9MQA - chains C and E of the 12 polymer chains in the assembly; structure by electron microscopy, 3.22 A resolution.

Chain C (and E):
Protein: Hemagglutinin HA1 chain
Source organism: Influenza A virus
Notes: chain E of this document is another copy of the same molecule, construct and numbering; everything in this record applies to it too
UniProt: A0AAX6NN08 (A0AAX6NN08_9INFA); the construct lacks a stretch of the UniProt sequence, so the offset changes along the chain: -5 to 53 = UniProt 1-59; 54-80 = UniProt 61-87; 81-92 = UniProt 89-100; 93-121 = UniProt 102-130; 3 more segments
Sequence (342 residues; numbered -5 to 329 plus 7 insertion-coded residues; the number before each row is that of its first residue; a row labelled like 121A-121B holds insertion residues (121A, then the next letters in order); numbers below 1 keep their minus sign (Met-5 is residue -5)):
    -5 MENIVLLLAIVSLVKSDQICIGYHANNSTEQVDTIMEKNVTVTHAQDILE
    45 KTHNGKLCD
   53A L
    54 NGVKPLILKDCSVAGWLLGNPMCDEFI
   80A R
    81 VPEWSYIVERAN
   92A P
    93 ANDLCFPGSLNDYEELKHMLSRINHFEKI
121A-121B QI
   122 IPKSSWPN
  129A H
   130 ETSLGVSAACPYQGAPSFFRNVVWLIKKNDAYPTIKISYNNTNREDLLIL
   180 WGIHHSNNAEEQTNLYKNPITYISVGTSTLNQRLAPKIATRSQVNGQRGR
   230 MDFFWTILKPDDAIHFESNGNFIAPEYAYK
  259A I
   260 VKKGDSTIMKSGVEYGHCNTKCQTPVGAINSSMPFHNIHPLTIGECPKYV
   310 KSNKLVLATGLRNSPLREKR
Disordered / not traced: -5 to 13, 322-329 (chain E: -5 to 12, 322-329)
Construct notes: conflict Phe98 (Tyr107 in A0AAX6NN08), Ile199 (Thr211 in A0AAX6NN08)
Disulfide bonds: Cys52-Cys277, Cys64-Cys76, Cys97-Cys139, Cys281-Cys305

How chain C and chain E interact:
Contacting residue pairs (9; chain C residue first):
  Lys216(C) - Asn210(E)
  Ile217(C) - Arg212(E)  hydrogen bond (backbone-side chain)
  Ala218(C) - Ser203(E)
  Thr219(C) - His244(E)
  Arg220(C) - Asn210(E)
  Ser221(C) - Thr206(E)
  Ser221(C) - Ser207(E)  hydrogen bond (side chain-backbone)
  Arg229(C) - Thr206(E)
  Arg229(C) - Ser207(E)  hydrogen bond (side chain-backbone)
Also at the interface, not in a pair above, chain C (9 interface residues in all): His184, Val223
Also at the interface, not in a pair above, chain E (8 interface residues in all): Gly205, Glu246

Overview:
The interface between chain C and chain E involves 9 residues on one side and 8 on the other, with 3 hydrogen
bonds. Among the polar pairs are Ile217(C)-Arg212(E), Ser221(C)-Ser207(E) and Arg229(C)-Ser207(E).
Both chains are Hemagglutinin HA1 chain (Influenza A virus). Entry 9MQA (Cryo-EM structure of hemagglutinin
H5N1 in complex with Fab 310-7D11) was determined by electron microscopy.
